PDB entry 7BUD | electron microscopy, 4.50 A resolution (low resolution: residue-level contacts below are approximate; hydrogen-bond / salt-bridge calls are withheld) | chains A and C of the 10 polymer chains in the assembly

[Chain A (and C)]
Protein: Dengue virus serotype 2 E protein
Source organism: Dengue virus 2
Notes: chain C of this document is another copy of the same molecule, construct and numbering; everything in this record applies to it too
Amino-acid sequence (495 residues; each row starts with the number of its first residue):
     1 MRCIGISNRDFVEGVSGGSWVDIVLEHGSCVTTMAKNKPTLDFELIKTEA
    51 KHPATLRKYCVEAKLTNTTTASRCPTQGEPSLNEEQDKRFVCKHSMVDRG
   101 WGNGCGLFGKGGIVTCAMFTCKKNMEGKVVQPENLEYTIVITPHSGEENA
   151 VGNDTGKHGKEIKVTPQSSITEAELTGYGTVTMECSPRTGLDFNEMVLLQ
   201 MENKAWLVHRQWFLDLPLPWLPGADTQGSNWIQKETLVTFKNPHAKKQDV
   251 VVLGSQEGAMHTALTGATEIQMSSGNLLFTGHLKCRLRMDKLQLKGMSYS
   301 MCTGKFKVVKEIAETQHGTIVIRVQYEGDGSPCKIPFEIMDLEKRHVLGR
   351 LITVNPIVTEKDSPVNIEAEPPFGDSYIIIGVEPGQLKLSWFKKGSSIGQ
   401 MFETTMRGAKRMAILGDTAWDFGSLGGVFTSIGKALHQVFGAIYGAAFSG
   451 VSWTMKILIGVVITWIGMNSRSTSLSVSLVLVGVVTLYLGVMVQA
Covalent attachments: N-acetylglucosamine (NAG) linked to Asn67, Asn153

[Chain A / chain C interface]
Pairs across the interface (40; chain A residue first):
  Ile4(A) with Phe108(C)
  Ile6(A) with Ala245(C)
  Gly28(A) with His244(C)
  Trp101(A) with Val151(C); Lys310(C); Arg323(C)
  Gly102(A) with Gly152(C)
  Phe108(A) with Ile4(C); Val151(C); Ala313(C); Glu314(C); Thr315(C); Val321(C)
  Val151(A) with Trp101(C); Phe108(C)
  Gly152(A) with Gly102(C)
  Asn153(A) with Gly102(C)
  Lys204(A) with Lys241(C); Val251(C)
  Lys241(A) with Lys204(C)
  His244(A) with Gly28(C)
  Ala245(A) with Ile6(C)
  Val251(A) with Lys204(C)
  Leu253(A) with Gly258(C); His261(C)
  Gly254(A) with Gly258(C); His261(C)
  Ser255(A) with Gln256(C); Glu257(C); Gly258(C)
  Glu257(A) with Ser255(C)
  Gly258(A) with Gly254(C); Ser255(C)
  Ala259(A) with Ala259(C)
  His261(A) with Leu253(C)
  Lys310(A) with Trp101(C)
  Ala313(A) with Phe108(C)
  Thr315(A) with Phe108(C)
  Val321(A) with Phe108(C)
  Arg323(A) with Trp101(C)
Also at the interface, not in a pair above, chain A (33 interface residues in all): Gly5, Asp98, Leu107, Ala150, Val252, Gln256, Ile312
Also at the interface, not in a pair above, chain C (33 interface residues in all): Gly5, Asp98, Leu107, Ala150, Asn153, Glu269

[Overview]
Chain A and chain C each contribute 33 residues to their interface.
Both chains are Dengue virus serotype 2 E protein (Dengue virus 2). Entry 7BUD (Cryo-EM structure of Dengue
virus serotype 2 complexed with Fab SIgN-3C at pH 8.0) was determined by electron microscopy (same publication
as 7BU8, 7BUA, 7BUB, 7BUE and 7BUF).
